PDB entry 6KQM | X-ray diffraction, 3.20 A resolution | chains C and F of the 9 polymer chains in the assembly

Chain C:
Molecule: DNA-directed RNA polymerase subunit beta
From: Thermus thermophilus (strain HB8 / ATCC 27634 / DSM 579)
Notes: EC 2.7.7.6
UniProtKB: Q8RQE9 (RPOB_THET8); numbering as in UniProt (aligned over 1-1119)
Chain sequence (1119 residues; each row starts with the number of its first residue):
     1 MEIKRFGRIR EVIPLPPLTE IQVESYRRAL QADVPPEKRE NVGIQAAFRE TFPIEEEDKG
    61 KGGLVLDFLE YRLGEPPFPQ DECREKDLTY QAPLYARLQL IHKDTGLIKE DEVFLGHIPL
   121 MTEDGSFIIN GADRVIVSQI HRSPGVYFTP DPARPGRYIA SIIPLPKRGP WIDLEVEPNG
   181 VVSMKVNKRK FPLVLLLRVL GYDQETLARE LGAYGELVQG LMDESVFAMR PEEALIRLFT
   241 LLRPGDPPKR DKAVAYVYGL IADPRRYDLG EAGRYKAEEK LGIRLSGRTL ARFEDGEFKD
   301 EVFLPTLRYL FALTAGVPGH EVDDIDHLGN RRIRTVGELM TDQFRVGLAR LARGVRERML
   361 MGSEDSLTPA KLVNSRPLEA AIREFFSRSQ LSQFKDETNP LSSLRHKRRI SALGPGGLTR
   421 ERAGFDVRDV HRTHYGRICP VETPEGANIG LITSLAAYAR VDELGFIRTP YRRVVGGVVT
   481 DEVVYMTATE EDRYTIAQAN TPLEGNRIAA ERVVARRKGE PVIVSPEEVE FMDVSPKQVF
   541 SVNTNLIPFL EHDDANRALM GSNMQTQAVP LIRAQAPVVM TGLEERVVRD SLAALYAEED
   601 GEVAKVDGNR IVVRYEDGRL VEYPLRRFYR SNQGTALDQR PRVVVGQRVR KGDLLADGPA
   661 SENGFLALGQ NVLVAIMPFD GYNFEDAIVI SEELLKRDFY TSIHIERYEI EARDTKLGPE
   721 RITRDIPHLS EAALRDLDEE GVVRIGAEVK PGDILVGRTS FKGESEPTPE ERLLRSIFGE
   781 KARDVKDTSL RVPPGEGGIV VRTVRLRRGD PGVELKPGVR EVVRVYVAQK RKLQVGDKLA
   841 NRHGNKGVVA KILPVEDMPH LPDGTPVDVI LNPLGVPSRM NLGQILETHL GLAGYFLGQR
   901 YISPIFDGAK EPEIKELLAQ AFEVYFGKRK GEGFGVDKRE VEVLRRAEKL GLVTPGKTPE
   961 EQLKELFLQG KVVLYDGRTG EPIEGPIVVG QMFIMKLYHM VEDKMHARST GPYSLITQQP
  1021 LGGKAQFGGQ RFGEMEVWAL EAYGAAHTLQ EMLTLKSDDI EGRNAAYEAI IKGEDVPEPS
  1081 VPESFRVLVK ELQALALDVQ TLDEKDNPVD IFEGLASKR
Unresolved in the structure: 57-62, 1119

Chain F:
Molecule: RNA polymerase sigma factor SigA
From: Thermus thermophilus (strain HB8 / ATCC 27634 / DSM 579)
UniProtKB: Q5SKW1 (Q5SKW1_THET8); residues 1-423 here = UniProt positions 1-423
Chain sequence (443 residues; each row starts with the number of its first residue; numbers below 1 keep their minus sign (Met-19 is residue -19)):
   -19 MGSSHHHHHH SSGLVPRGSH MKKSKRKNAQ AQEAQETEVL VQEEAEELPE FPEGEPDPDL
    41 EDPDLTLEDD LLDLPEEGEG LDLEEEEEDL PIPKISTSDP VRQYLHEIGQ VPLLTLEEEV
   101 ELARKVEEGM EAIKKLSEIT GLDPDLIREV VRAKILGSAR VRHIPGLKET LDPKTVEEID
   161 QKLKSLPKEH KRYLHIAREG EAARQHLIEA NLRLVVSIAK KYTGRGLSFL DLIQEGNQGL
   221 IRAVEKFEYK RRFKFSTYAT WWIRQAINRA IADQARTIRI PVHMVETINK LSRTARQLQQ
   281 ELGREPTYEE IAEAMGPGWD AKRVEETLKI AQEPVSLETP IGDEKDSFYG DFIPDEHLPS
   341 PVDAATQSLL SEELEKALSK LSEREAMVLK LRKGLIDGRE HTLEEVGAFF GVTRERIRQI
   401 ENKALRKLKY HESRTRKLRD FLD
Unresolved in the structure: -19 to 77
Sequence notes: initiating methionine (-19); expression tag (-18 to 0)
Ion coordination: Mg2+: Ala292, Gly296, Trp299

Chain C / chain F interface:
Residue-residue contacts (71):
  Phe114(C) - Gln279(F)
  Phe114(C) - Gln280(F)
  Phe114(C) - Gly283(F)
  His117(C) - Gly283(F)  hydrogen bond (side chain-backbone)
  Arg243(C) - Arg82(F)
  Pro244(C) - Arg82(F)  hydrogen bond (backbone-side chain)
  Arg353(C) - Thr203(F)  hydrogen bond
  Glu357(C) - Lys201(F)
  Met361(C) - Lys201(F)
  Ala370(C) - Gln280(F)  hydrogen bond (backbone-side chain)
  Val373(C) - Gln280(F)  hydrogen bond (backbone-side chain)
  Asn374(C) - Arg276(F)
  Ser375(C) - Gln279(F)  hydrogen bond
  Arg376(C) - Arg276(F)
  Arg376(C) - Gln279(F)
  Arg376(C) - Glu285(F)  salt bridge
  Gln390(C) - Asp323(F)  hydrogen bond
  His728(C) - Asp423(F)
  Thr768(C) - Gln347(F)
  Pro769(C) - Lys373(F)
  Pro769(C) - Gly374(F)
  Pro769(C) - Leu375(F)  hydrophobic
  Glu770(C) - Leu350(F)
  Glu770(C) - Ser351(F)  hydrogen bond
  Glu770(C) - Leu354(F)
  Arg772(C) - Glu380(F)  salt bridge
  Leu773(C) - Lys373(F)
  Leu773(C) - Leu375(F)  hydrophobic
  Leu774(C) - Leu418(F)  hydrophobic
  Leu774(C) - Phe421(F)
  Arg775(C) - Leu422(F)
  Ile777(C) - Leu408(F)  hydrophobic
  Ile777(C) - Lys409(F)
  Ile777(C) - Leu418(F)  hydrophobic
  Phe778(C) - Glu412(F)
  Phe778(C) - Leu418(F)
  Phe778(C) - Arg419(F)
  Phe778(C) - Leu422(F)  hydrophobic
  Arg808(C) - Glu305(F)  salt bridge
  Glu814(C) - Pro286(F)
  Glu814(C) - Thr287(F)
  Glu814(C) - Tyr288(F)  hydrogen bond (side chain-backbone)
  Glu814(C) - Glu289(F)
  Leu815(C) - Tyr288(F)  hydrogen bond (backbone-side chain)
  Lys816(C) - Tyr288(F)
  Pro817(C) - Tyr288(F)
  Pro817(C) - Glu305(F)
  Pro817(C) - Lys309(F)
  Gly818(C) - Glu305(F)  hydrogen bond (backbone-side chain)
  Pro1012(C) - Pro334(F)  hydrophobic
  Tyr1013(C) - Ile333(F)
  Tyr1013(C) - Pro334(F)
  Tyr1013(C) - Asp335(F)  hydrogen bond (backbone-backbone)
  Tyr1013(C) - Pro341(F)
  Leu1015(C) - Ile333(F)  hydrophobic
  Leu1015(C) - Asp335(F)
  Gln1018(C) - Asp335(F)  hydrogen bond
  Gln1018(C) - Leu338(F)
  Leu1021(C) - Asp331(F)
  Leu1021(C) - Pro334(F)  hydrophobic
  Gln1026(C) - Phe332(F)
  Ile1060(C) - Leu338(F)  hydrophobic
  Asn1064(C) - Pro341(F)
  Tyr1067(C) - Pro341(F)
  Tyr1067(C) - Val342(F)
  Tyr1067(C) - Ala345(F)  hydrophobic
  Glu1068(C) - Ser348(F)  hydrogen bond
  Ile1071(C) - Ala345(F)  hydrophobic
  Lys1072(C) - Ser348(F)
  Lys1072(C) - Leu349(F)
  Lys1072(C) - Glu352(F)  salt bridge
Also at the interface, not in a pair above, chain C (52 interface residues in all): Tyr95, Val113, Leu360, Glu379, Arg713, Glu771, Ser776, Val819, Thr1010, Ser1014, Arg1063
Also at the interface, not in a pair above, chain F (53 interface residues in all): Arg244, Arg284, Leu308, Gln312, Pro339, Ser340, Ala344, Leu358, Leu369, Leu405

Summary:
52 residues of chain C face 53 of chain F across their interface, with 14 hydrogen bonds and 4 salt bridges.
Polar pairs include Arg376(C)-Glu285(F), Arg772(C)-Glu380(F) and Arg808(C)-Glu305(F). Ala292(F), Gly296(F) and
Trp299(F) form the Mg2+ site.
Here chain C is DNA-directed RNA polymerase subunit beta and chain F is RNA polymerase sigma factor SigA, both
from Thermus thermophilus (strain HB8 / ATCC 27634 / DSM 579). Entry 6KQM (Thermus thermophilus initial
transcription complex comprising sigma A and 5'-triphosphate RNA of 5 nt) was determined by X-ray diffraction
(same publication as 6KQD, 6KQE, 6KQF, 6KQG, 6KQH, 6KQL and 6 further entries).
